PDB entry 8PBB | electron microscopy, 2.49 A resolution | chains A and D of the 4 polymer chains in the assembly

Chain A:
Molecule: Nitrogenase protein alpha chain
Organism: Rhodobacter capsulatus SB 1003
Reference sequence: D5ANJ7 (D5ANJ7_RHOCB); residue numbers follow UniProt; this construct covers 1-527
Chain sequence (535 residues; numbered 1 to 535; the number before each row is that of its first residue):
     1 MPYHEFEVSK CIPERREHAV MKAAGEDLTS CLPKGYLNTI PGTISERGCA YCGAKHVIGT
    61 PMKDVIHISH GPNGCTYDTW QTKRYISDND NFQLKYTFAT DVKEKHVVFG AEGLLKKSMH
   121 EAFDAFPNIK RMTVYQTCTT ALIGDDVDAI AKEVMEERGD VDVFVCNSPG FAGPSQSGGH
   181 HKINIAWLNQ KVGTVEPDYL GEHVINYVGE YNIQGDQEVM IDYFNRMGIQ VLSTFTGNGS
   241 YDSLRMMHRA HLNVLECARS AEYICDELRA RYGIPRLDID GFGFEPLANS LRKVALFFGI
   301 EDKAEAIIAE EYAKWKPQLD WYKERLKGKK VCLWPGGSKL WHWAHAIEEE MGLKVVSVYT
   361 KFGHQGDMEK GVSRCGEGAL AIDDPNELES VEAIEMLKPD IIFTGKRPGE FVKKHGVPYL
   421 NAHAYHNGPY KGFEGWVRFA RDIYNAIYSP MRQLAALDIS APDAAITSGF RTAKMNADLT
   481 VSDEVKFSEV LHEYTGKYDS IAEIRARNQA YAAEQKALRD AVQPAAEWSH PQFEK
Not modelled in the structure: 1-53, 108-112, 143-145, 167-180, 335-338, 357-397, 520-535
Sequence notes: expression tag (528-535)
Metal / ion sites: fe(8)-S(7) cluster Fe: C75 (shared with 3 residues of chain B)
Small-molecule neighbours: fe(8)-S(7) cluster (CLF): P72, G74, C75, D78, C138

Chain D:
Molecule: Nitrogenase iron-iron protein, beta subunit
Organism: Rhodobacter capsulatus SB 1003
Notes: EC 1.18.6.1
Reference sequence: D5ANJ9 (D5ANJ9_RHOCB); residues 1-460 here = UniProt positions 1-460
Chain sequence (460 residues; numbered 1 to 460; the number before each row is that of its first residue):
     1 MTCQVTQKAR EGTINPIFTC QPAGAQFASI GIKDCIGIVH GGQGCVMFVR LLISQHMKES
    61 FEIASSSVHE DGAVFGALDR VETAVEVLLT RYPDVKVVPI ITTCSTEIIG DDVDGLLSKL
   121 EDELLPTKFP GREVHLLTVH CPSFVGSMIT GYDKAVHDFV KKFATKDEPS DKINLITGWV
   181 NPGDVKELKH LLEVMEVKAN VLFEVESFDS PLMPDLEHHS HGSTTIEDLR DTANAKGTIA
   241 LNRYEGMKAA DYLKKKFKVP AVIGPTPVGI RNTDAFLKAV SEMTGQPIPA QLVKERGLAL
   301 DAIADIGHMF LADKRVAIYA NPDLAIGLTE FCLDLEMKPK LLLLGDDNSG YVKDPRVLAL
   361 QENAPDLEIV TNADFWDLES RIQQGLELDL ILGHSKGRFI SIDYKVPMVR VGFPTYDRAG
   421 MYRHPVLGYG GAMFLAETMA NTLFADMEAK KNKEWILNVW
Not modelled in the structure: 1-4, 69-76, 107-111
Metal / ion sites: fe(8)-S(7) cluster Fe: C20, C45, C104 (shared with 1 residue of chain C)
Small-molecule neighbours: fe(8)-S(7) cluster (CLF): C20, P22, C45, T103, C104, S143

How chain A and chain D interact:
Contacting residue pairs - 84 pairs, chain A then chain D:
  Q81(A) - N458(D)
  T82(A) - N458(D)
  T82(A) - V459(D)
  K83(A) - N458(D)  hydrogen bond (backbone-side chain)
  R84(A) - I456(D)  hydrogen bond (side chain-backbone)
  R84(A) - N458(D)  hydrogen bond
  R84(A) - V459(D)
  R84(A) - W460(D)
  I86(A) - W455(D)
  N91(A) - W455(D)
  Q214(A) - K453(D)  hydrogen bond
  Q214(A) - W455(D)
  Q214(A) - I456(D)
  K406(A) - V459(D)
  K406(A) - W460(D)  hydrogen bond (side chain-backbone)
  K413(A) - D301(D)  salt bridge
  K413(A) - D305(D)  salt bridge
  K414(A) - D301(D)  salt bridge
  Y419(A) - H308(D)  hydrogen bond (backbone-side chain)
  N421(A) - V459(D)
  H426(A) - H308(D)
  H426(A) - M309(D)
  H426(A) - I456(D)
  N427(A) - H308(D)
  N427(A) - M309(D)  hydrogen bond (side chain-backbone)
  G428(A) - K453(D)  hydrogen bond (backbone-side chain)
  R441(A) - D313(D)  salt bridge
  N445(A) - A312(D)
  N445(A) - D313(D)  hydrogen bond
  N445(A) - E336(D)
  A446(A) - H308(D)
  Y448(A) - E336(D)
  S449(A) - E336(D)
  P450(A) - R271(D)
  P450(A) - D334(D)
  P450(A) - E336(D)
  M451(A) - L300(D)  hydrophobic
  M451(A) - I303(D)  hydrophobic
  M451(A) - D334(D)
  M451(A) - L335(D)  hydrophobic
  L454(A) - R271(D)
  L454(A) - R296(D)  hydrogen bond (backbone-side chain)
  A455(A) - L300(D)  hydrophobic
  L457(A) - R296(D)  hydrogen bond (backbone-side chain)
  D458(A) - V293(D)
  I459(A) - D274(D)
  I459(A) - I288(D)
  I459(A) - V293(D)  hydrophobic
  I459(A) - R296(D)
  I459(A) - Y429(D)
  S460(A) - I288(D)
  S460(A) - V293(D)
  I466(A) - D274(D)
  I466(A) - A275(D)
  I466(A) - K278(D)
  T467(A) - R271(D)  hydrogen bond
  T467(A) - A275(D)
  S468(A) - R271(D)
  S468(A) - N272(D)
  S468(A) - A275(D)
  G469(A) - R271(D)
  G469(A) - N272(D)  hydrogen bond (backbone-side chain)
  G469(A) - E330(D)
  G469(A) - D334(D)
  F470(A) - R271(D)
  F470(A) - E330(D)
  F470(A) - L333(D)  hydrophobic
  F470(A) - D334(D)
  F470(A) - A359(D)
  F470(A) - L360(D)  hydrophobic
  F470(A) - N363(D)
  R471(A) - R271(D)
  R471(A) - L333(D)
  R471(A) - D334(D)  hydrogen bond (backbone-side chain)
  T472(A) - L333(D)
  A473(A) - E336(D)
  M475(A) - N363(D)
  Y498(A) - F310(D)
  Y498(A) - K314(D)
  Y498(A) - M447(D)
  Y498(A) - N452(D)
  Y498(A) - K453(D)
  D499(A) - N452(D)
  D499(A) - K453(D)
Also at the interface, not in a pair above, chain A (46 interface residues in all): L94, E410, P418, L420, A424, R438, D442
Also at the interface, not in a pair above, chain D (42 interface residues in all): P265, I270, P289, L292, A304, F331, A364

Overview:
Chain A and chain D form an interface of 46 and 42 residues respectively, with 14 hydrogen bonds and 4 salt
bridges. Polar pairs include K413(A)-D301(D), K413(A)-D305(D) and K414(A)-D301(D). Bound to chain A:
fe(8)-S(7) cluster. Chain D binds fe(8)-S(7) cluster.
Chain A is Nitrogenase protein alpha chain and chain D is Nitrogenase iron-iron protein, beta subunit, both
from Rhodobacter capsulatus SB 1003; the structure, CHAPSO treated partial catalytic component (comprising
only AnfD & AnfK, lacking AnfG and FeFeco) of iron ..., was determined by electron microscopy together with
8OIE from the same study.
